PDB entry 8D48 | electron microscopy, 3.70 A resolution | chains H and L of the 3 polymer chains in the assembly

Chain H:
Protein: sd1.040 Fab heavy chain
Organism: Homo sapiens
Notes: antibody fragment or engineered binder
Amino-acid sequence (233 residues; numbered 1 to 242 plus 8 insertion-coded residues; 17 numbers in that range are skipped by the numbering (no residue carries them; nothing is unmodelled there); the number before each row is that of its first residue; a row labelled like 82A-82C holds insertion residues (82A, then the next letters in order)):
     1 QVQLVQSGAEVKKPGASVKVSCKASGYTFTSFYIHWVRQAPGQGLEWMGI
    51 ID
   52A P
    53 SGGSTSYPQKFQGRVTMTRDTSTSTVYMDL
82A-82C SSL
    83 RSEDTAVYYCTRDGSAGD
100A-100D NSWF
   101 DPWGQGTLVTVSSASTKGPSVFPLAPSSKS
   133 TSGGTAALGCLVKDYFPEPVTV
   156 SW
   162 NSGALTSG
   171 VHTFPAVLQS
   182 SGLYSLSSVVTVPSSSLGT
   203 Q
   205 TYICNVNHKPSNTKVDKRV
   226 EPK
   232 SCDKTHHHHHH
Disordered / not traced: 233-242
Disulfides: Cys-22/Cys-92, Cys-142/Cys-208

Chain L:
Protein: sd1.040 Fab light chain
Organism: Homo sapiens
Notes: antibody fragment or engineered binder
Amino-acid sequence (220 residues; numbered 1 to 214 plus 6 insertion-coded residues; the number before each row is that of its first residue; a row labelled like 27A-27F holds insertion residues (27A, then the next letters in order)):
     1 DIVMTQSPDSLAVSLGERATINCKSSR
27A-27F NVLYSS
    28 NNKNYLAWYQQKPGQPPKLLIYWASARESGVPDRFSGSGSGTDFTLTISS
    78 LQAEDVAVYYCQQYYNTPYTFGQGTKLEIKRTVAAPSVFIFPPSDEQLKS
   128 GTASVVCLLNNFYPREAKVQWKVDNALQSGNSQESVTEQDSKDSTYSLSS
   178 TLTLSKADYEKHKVYACEVTHQGLSSPVTKSFNRGEC
Disulfides: Cys-23/Cys-88, Cys-134/Cys-194

Interface between chain H and chain L:
Residue-residue contacts (38; chain H residue first):
  His-35(H) with Tyr-96(L)
  Gln-39(H) with Gln-38(L), hydrogen bond
  Trp-47(H) with Thr-94(L); Pro-95(L); Tyr-96(L)
  Tyr-91(H) with Pro-43(L), hydrophobic
  Asp-100(H) with Tyr-32(L)
  Asn-100A(H) with Tyr-91(L)
  Ser-100B(H) with Gln-89(L), hydrogen bond; Tyr-91(L)
  Trp-100C(H) with Leu-46(L), hydrophobic; Tyr-49(L), hydrophobic; Trp-50(L); Tyr-91(L), hydrogen bond
  Phe-100D(H) with Tyr-36(L); Tyr-96(L), hydrophobic; Phe-98(L), hydrophobic
  Asp-101(H) with Leu-46(L)
  Trp-103(H) with Pro-43(L), hydrophobic; Pro-44(L), hydrogen bond (side chain-backbone)
  Gly-104(H) with Pro-43(L)
  Phe-122(H) with Glu-123(L); Gln-124(L)
  Pro-123(H) with Ser-121(L)
  Ala-125(H) with Pro-119(L)
  Ser-134(H) with Phe-116(L)
  Ala-139(H) with Phe-118(L)
  His-172(H) with Asn-137(L); Asp-167(L), salt bridge; Ser-174(L), hydrogen bond
  Phe-174(H) with Leu-135(L), hydrophobic; Ser-162(L); Thr-164(L); Ser-174(L); Ser-176(L)
  Pro-175(H) with Val-163(L)
  Val-190(H) with Leu-135(L), hydrophobic
  Lys-228(H) with Glu-213(L), salt bridge
Interface residues without a listed pair, chain H (34 interface residues in all): Gln-43, Gly-44, Leu-45, Ile-50, Val-121, Leu-124, Lys-129, Ser-130, Thr-173, Val-177, Leu-178, Lys-221
Interface residues without a listed pair, chain L (35 interface residues in all): Gln-42, Glu-55, Tyr-87, Tyr-92, Gln-160, Glu-161

In short:
34 residues of chain H and 35 residues of chain L are in contact, with 5 hydrogen bonds and 2 salt bridges.
Polar contacts include His-172(H)/Asp-167(L), Lys-228(H)/Glu-213(L) and Gln-39(H)/Gln-38(L).
Chain H is sd1.040 Fab heavy chain and chain L is sd1.040 Fab light chain, both from Homo sapiens; the
structure, sd1.040 Fab in complex with SARS-CoV-2 Spike 2P glycoprotein, was determined by electron
microscopy.
